Entry 9CYY (electron microscopy, 3.00 A resolution); this record covers chains V and W of the 29 polymer chains in the assembly.

Chain V:
Protein: Mu2
Organism: Mammalian orthoreovirus 3 Dearing
UniProtKB: Q6EDZ8 (Q6EDZ8_9REOV); numbering as in UniProt (aligned over 1-736)
Sequence (736 residues; numbered 1 to 736; the number before each row is that of its first residue):
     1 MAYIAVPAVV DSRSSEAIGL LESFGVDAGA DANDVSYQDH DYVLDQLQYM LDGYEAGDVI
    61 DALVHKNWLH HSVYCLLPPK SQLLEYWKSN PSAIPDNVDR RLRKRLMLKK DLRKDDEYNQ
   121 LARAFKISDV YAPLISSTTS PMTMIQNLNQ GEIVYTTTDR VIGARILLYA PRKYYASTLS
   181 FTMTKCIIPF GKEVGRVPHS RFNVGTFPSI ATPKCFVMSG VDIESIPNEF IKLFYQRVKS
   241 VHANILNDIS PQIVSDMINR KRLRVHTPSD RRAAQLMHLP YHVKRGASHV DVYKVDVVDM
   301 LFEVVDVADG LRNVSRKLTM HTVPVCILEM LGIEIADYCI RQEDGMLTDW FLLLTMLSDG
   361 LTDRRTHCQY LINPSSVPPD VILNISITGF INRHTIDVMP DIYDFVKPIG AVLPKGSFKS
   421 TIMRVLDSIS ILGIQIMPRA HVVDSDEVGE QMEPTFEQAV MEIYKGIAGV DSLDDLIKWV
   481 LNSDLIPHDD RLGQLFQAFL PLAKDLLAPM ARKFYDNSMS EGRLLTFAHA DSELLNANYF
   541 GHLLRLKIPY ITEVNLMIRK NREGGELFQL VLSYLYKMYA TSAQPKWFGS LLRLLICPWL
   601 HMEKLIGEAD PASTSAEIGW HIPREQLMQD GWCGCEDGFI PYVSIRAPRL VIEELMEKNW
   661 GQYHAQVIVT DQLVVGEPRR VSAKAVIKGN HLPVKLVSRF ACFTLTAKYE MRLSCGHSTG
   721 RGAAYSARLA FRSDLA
Disordered / not traced: 1, 190-196, 265-287, 625-637, 674-680, 714-722, 736

Chain W:
Protein: RNA-directed RNA polymerase
Organism: Mammalian orthoreovirus 3 Dearing
Notes: EC 2.7.7.48
UniProtKB: A0A0B5CSU4 (A0A0B5CSU4_9REOV); residue numbers follow UniProt; this construct covers 1-1267
Sequence (1267 residues; each row starts with the number of its first residue):
     1 MSSMILTQFG PFIESISGIT DQSNDVFEDA AKAFSMFTRS DVYKALDEIP FSDDAMLPIP
    61 PTIYTKPSHD SYYYIDALNR VRRKTYQGPD DVYVPNCSIV ELLEPHETLT SYGRLSEAIE
   121 NRAKDGDSQA RIATTYGRIA ESQARQIKAP LEKFVLALLV AEAGGSLYDP VLQKYDEIPD
   181 LSHNCPLWCF REICRHISGP LPDRAPYLYL SAGVFWLMSP RMTSAIPPLL SDLVNLAILQ
   241 QTAGLDPSLV KLGVQICLHA AASSSYAWFI LKTKSIFPQN TLHSMYESLE GGYCPNLEWL
   301 EPRSDYKFMY MGVMPLSAKY ARSAPSNDKK ARELGEKYGL SSVVGELRKR TKTYVKHDFA
   361 SVRYIRDAMA CTSGIFLVRT PTETVLQEYT QSPEIKVPIP QKDWTGPIGE IRILKDTTSS
   421 IARYLYRTWY LAAARMAAQP RTWDPLFQAI MRSQYVTARG GSGAALRESL YAINVSLPDF
   481 KGLPVKAATK IFQAAQLANL PFSHTSVAIL ADTSMGLRNQ VQRRPRSIMP LNVPQQQVSA
   541 PHTLTADYIN YHMNLSTTSG SAVIEKVIPL GVYASSPPNQ SINIDISACD ASITWDFFLS
   601 VIMAAIHEGV ASSSIGKPFM GVPASIVNDE SVVGVRAARP ISGMQNMIQH LSKLYKRGFS
   661 YRVNDSFSPG NDFTHMTTTF PSGSTATSTE HTANNSTMME TFLTVWGPEH TDDPDVLRLM
   721 KSLTIQRNYV CQGDDGLMII DGTTAGKVNS ETIQKMLELI SKYGEEFGWK YDIAYDGTAE
   781 YLKLYFIFGC RIPNLSRHPI VGKERANSSA EEPWPAILDQ IMGVFFNGVH DGLQWQRWIR
   841 YSWALCCAFS RQRTMIGESV GYLQYPMWSF VYWGLPLVKA FGSDPWIFSW YMPTGDLGMY
   901 SWISLIRPLM TRWMVANGYV TDRCSPVFGN ADYRRCFNEL KLYQGYYMAQ LPRNPKKSGR
   961 AAPREVREQF TQALSDYLMQ NPELKSRVLR GRSEWEKYGA GIIHNPPSLF DVPHKWYQGA
  1021 QEAAIATREE LAEMDETLMR ARRHSYSSFS KLLEAYLLVK WRMCEAREPS VDLRLPLCAG
  1081 IDPLNSDPFL KMVSVGPMLQ STRKYFAQTL FMAKTVSGLD VNAIDSALLR LRTLGADKKA
  1141 LTAQLLMVGL QESEADALAG KIMLQDVNTV QLARVVNLAV PDTWMSLDFD SMFKHHVKLL
  1201 PKDGRHLNTD IPPRMGWLRA ILRFLGAGMV MTATGVAVDI YLEDIHGGGR SLGQRFMTWM
  1261 RQEGRSA
Disordered / not traced: 1-2, 857-859, 1266-1267

Chain V / chain W interface:
Residue-residue contacts - 56 pairs, chain V then chain W:
  Gln48(V) - Pro623(W)
  Asp52(V) - Pro618(W)
  Asp52(V) - Pro623(W)
  Tyr54(V) - Gly616(W)
  Glu55(V) - Ile615(W)
  Glu55(V) - Gly616(W)
  Glu224(V) - Val635(W)
  Glu224(V) - Arg636(W)  salt bridge
  Ser225(V) - Arg636(W)
  Glu229(V) - Ile626(W)
  Glu229(V) - Val627(W)  hydrogen bond (side chain-backbone)
  Glu229(V) - Asn628(W)
  Glu229(V) - Ala638(W)
  Phe230(V) - Ile626(W)  hydrophobic
  Lys232(V) - Asn628(W)
  Lys232(V) - Arg636(W)
  Leu233(V) - Ile626(W)  hydrophobic
  Gln236(V) - Ala637(W)
  Gln236(V) - Ala638(W)  hydrogen bond (side chain-backbone)
  Gln236(V) - Arg639(W)
  Phe496(V) - Ile395(W)
  Phe496(V) - Lys396(W)
  Phe496(V) - Pro398(W)
  Gln497(V) - Lys396(W)
  Leu500(V) - Glu394(W)
  Leu500(V) - Ile395(W)
  Leu500(V) - Lys396(W)
  Pro501(V) - Glu394(W)
  Lys504(V) - Ser392(W)  hydrogen bond
  Lys504(V) - Pro393(W)
  Arg512(V) - Thr390(W)  hydrogen bond (side chain-backbone)
  Asp516(V) - Leu78(W)
  Leu535(V) - Arg657(W)
  Asn536(V) - Ser392(W)  hydrogen bond
  Asn538(V) - His675(W)
  Asn538(V) - Met676(W)  hydrogen bond (side chain-backbone)
  Asn538(V) - Thr677(W)
  Tyr539(V) - Arg657(W)
  Tyr539(V) - Met676(W)
  Phe540(V) - Met676(W)  hydrophobic
  Gly541(V) - Arg657(W)  hydrogen bond (backbone-side chain)
  Lys577(V) - Gln401(W)
  Ala580(V) - Gln401(W)  hydrogen bond (backbone-side chain)
  Thr581(V) - Gln401(W)  hydrogen bond (backbone-side chain)
  Thr581(V) - Asp596(W)  hydrogen bond
  Ser582(V) - Gln401(W)
  Ser582(V) - Trp595(W)
  Ser582(V) - Asp596(W)
  Ala583(V) - Arg412(W)
  Gln584(V) - Pro407(W)
  Gly689(V) - Arg662(W)
  Asn690(V) - Glu468(W)
  Asn690(V) - Arg662(W)
  Pro693(V) - Ala472(W)  hydrophobic
  Lys695(V) - Ala472(W)  hydrogen bond (side chain-backbone)
  Lys695(V) - Ile473(W)
Also at the interface, not in a pair above, chain V (42 interface residues in all): Leu51, Gly53, Ser520, Leu543, Arg545, Met578, Lys684, Val686
Also at the interface, not in a pair above, chain W (43 interface residues in all): Ala77, Tyr389, Val397, Trp404, Ser600, Ala624, Ser625, Pro640, Lys656, Thr678

Summary:
42 residues of chain V face 43 of chain W across their interface; the contacts include 11 hydrogen bonds and 1
salt bridge. Among the polar pairs are Glu224(V)-Arg636(W), Glu229(V)-Val627(W) and Gln236(V)-Ala638(W).
Chain V is Mu2 and chain W is RNA-directed RNA polymerase, both from Mammalian orthoreovirus 3 Dearing; the
structure, Cryo-EM structure of MRV virion, was determined by electron microscopy (same publication as 9CYT
and 9CYX).
